5JTM - chains D and H of the 8 polymer chains in the assembly; structure by solution NMR.

[Chain D]
Protein: Protein-export protein SecB
From: Escherichia coli (strain 55989 / EAEC)
UniProt: B7L735 (SECB_ECO55); residues 1-155 here = UniProt positions 1-155
Sequence (155 residues; each row starts with the number of its first residue):
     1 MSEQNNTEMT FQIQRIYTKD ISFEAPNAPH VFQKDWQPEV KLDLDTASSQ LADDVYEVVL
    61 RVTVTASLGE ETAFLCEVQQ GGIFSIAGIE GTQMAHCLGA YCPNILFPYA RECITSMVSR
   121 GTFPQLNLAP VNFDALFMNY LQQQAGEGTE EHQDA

[Chain H]
Protein: Alkaline phosphatase
From: Escherichia coli (strain K12)
Notes: EC 3.1.3.1
UniProt: P00634 (PPB_ECOLI); numbering as in UniProt (aligned over 1-25)
Sequence (25 residues; row label = number of the first residue in the row):
     1 MKQSTIALAL LPLLFTPVTK ARTPE

[Interface between chain D and chain H]
Residue-residue contacts (61):
  V40(D) - T5(H)
  V40(D) - I6(H)
  K41(D) - Q3(H)
  K41(D) - T5(H)
  L42(D) - Q3(H)
  L42(D) - T5(H)
  L42(D) - I6(H)
  L42(D) - A7(H)
  L42(D) - L8(H)
  D43(D) - Q3(H)
  L44(D) - M1(H)
  L44(D) - L8(H)
  L44(D) - L11(H)
  T46(D) - F15(H)
  A47(D) - F15(H)
  S48(D) - F15(H)
  S48(D) - T16(H)
  Y56(D) - T16(H)
  Y56(D) - A21(H)
  V58(D) - F15(H)
  V59(D) - F15(H)
  L60(D) - L11(H)
  L60(D) - F15(H)
  I86(D) - V18(H)
  M94(D) - T16(H)
  M94(D) - P17(H)
  M94(D) - V18(H)
  M94(D) - T19(H)
  A95(D) - T16(H)
  L98(D) - F15(H)
  L98(D) - T16(H)
  L98(D) - P17(H)
  L98(D) - V18(H)
  G99(D) - L11(H)
  G99(D) - F15(H)
  F107(D) - L8(H)
  L126(D) - I6(H)
  L128(D) - I6(H)
  V131(D) - A7(H)
  V131(D) - L8(H)
  V131(D) - A9(H)
  F133(D) - L8(H)
  F133(D) - A9(H)
  L136(D) - A9(H)
  F137(D) - L10(H)
  F137(D) - L11(H)
  G146(D) - L14(H)
  G148(D) - L14(H)
  T149(D) - L13(H)
  T149(D) - L14(H)
  T149(D) - F15(H)
  T149(D) - T16(H)
  T149(D) - P17(H)
  E150(D) - L13(H)
  E150(D) - L14(H)
  E150(D) - F15(H)
  E150(D) - T16(H)
  E151(D) - R22(H)
  E151(D) - T23(H)
  Q153(D) - A21(H)
  Q153(D) - R22(H)
Also at the interface, not in a pair above, chain D (35 interface residues in all): Q50, N127, A129, L141, Q144
Also at the interface, not in a pair above, chain H (21 interface residues in all): P12, K20

[In short]
The interface between chain D and chain H involves 35 residues on one side and 21 on the other.
Here chain D is Protein-export protein SecB (Escherichia coli (strain 55989 / EAEC)) and chain H is Alkaline
phosphatase (Escherichia coli (strain K12)). Entry 5JTM (The structure of chaperone SecB in complex with
unstructured PhoA binding site a) was determined by solution NMR, deposited together with 5JTL, 5JTN, 5JTO,
5JTP, 5JTQ and 5JTR.
